PDB entry 1B8H | X-ray diffraction, 3.00 A resolution | chains A and B of the 4 polymer chains in the assembly

# Chain A (and B)
Molecule: DNA polymerase processivity component
Source organism: Enterobacteria phage RB69
Notes: chain B of this document is another copy of the same molecule, construct and numbering; everything in this record applies to it too
UniProt: O80164 (DPA5_BPR69); residue numbers follow UniProt; this construct covers 1-228
Amino-acid sequence (228 residues; each row starts with the number of its first residue):
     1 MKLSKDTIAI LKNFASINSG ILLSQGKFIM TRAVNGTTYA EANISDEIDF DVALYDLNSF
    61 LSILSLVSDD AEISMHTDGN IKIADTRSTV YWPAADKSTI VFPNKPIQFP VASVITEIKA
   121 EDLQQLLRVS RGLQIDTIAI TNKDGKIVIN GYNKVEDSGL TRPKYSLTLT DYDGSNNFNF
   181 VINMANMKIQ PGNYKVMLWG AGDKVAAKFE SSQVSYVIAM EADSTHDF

# Interface between chain A and chain B
Contacting residue pairs - 21 pairs, chain A then chain B:
  Leu-66(A) / Gln-125(B)  hydrogen bond (backbone-side chain)
  Leu-66(A) / Arg-128(B)
  Leu-66(A) / Val-129(B)
  Val-67(A) / Gln-125(B)
  Asp-85(A) / Gln-125(B)  hydrogen bond
  Arg-87(A) / Glu-121(B)  salt bridge
  Arg-87(A) / Asp-122(B)  salt bridge
  Arg-87(A) / Leu-167(B)
  Arg-87(A) / Thr-168(B)  hydrogen bond (backbone-backbone)
  Ser-88(A) / Gln-125(B)  hydrogen bond
  Ser-88(A) / Tyr-165(B)
  Ser-88(A) / Ser-166(B)
  Ser-88(A) / Leu-167(B)
  Thr-89(A) / Tyr-165(B)
  Thr-89(A) / Ser-166(B)  hydrogen bond (backbone-backbone)
  Val-90(A) / Lys-164(B)
  Val-90(A) / Tyr-165(B)  hydrophobic
  Tyr-91(A) / Leu-133(B)
  Tyr-91(A) / Pro-163(B)
  Tyr-91(A) / Lys-164(B)  hydrogen bond (backbone-backbone)
  Trp-92(A) / Leu-133(B)  hydrophobic
Also at the interface, not in a pair above, chain A (10 interface residues in all): Ile-63
Also at the interface, not in a pair above, chain B (13 interface residues in all): Gly-132

# In short
The interface between chain A and chain B involves 10 residues on one side and 13 on the other; the contacts
include 6 hydrogen bonds and 2 salt bridges. Among the polar pairs are Arg-87(A)/Glu-121(B),
Arg-87(A)/Asp-122(B) and Leu-66(A)/Gln-125(B).
Both chains are DNA polymerase processivity component (Enterobacteria phage RB69). Entry 1B8H (Sliding clamp,
DNA polymerase) was determined by X-ray diffraction, deposited together with 1CLQ and 1B77.
